7YFO - chains A and D of the 4 polymer chains in the assembly; structure by electron microscopy, 6.40 A resolution (low resolution: residue-level contacts below are approximate; hydrogen-bond / salt-bridge calls are withheld).

[Chain A]
Protein: Glutamate receptor ionotropic, NMDA 1
Source organism: Homo sapiens
UniProt: Q05586 (NMDZ1_HUMAN); residues 1-847 here = UniProt positions 1-847
Chain sequence (847 residues; numbered 1 to 847; the number before each row is that of its first residue):
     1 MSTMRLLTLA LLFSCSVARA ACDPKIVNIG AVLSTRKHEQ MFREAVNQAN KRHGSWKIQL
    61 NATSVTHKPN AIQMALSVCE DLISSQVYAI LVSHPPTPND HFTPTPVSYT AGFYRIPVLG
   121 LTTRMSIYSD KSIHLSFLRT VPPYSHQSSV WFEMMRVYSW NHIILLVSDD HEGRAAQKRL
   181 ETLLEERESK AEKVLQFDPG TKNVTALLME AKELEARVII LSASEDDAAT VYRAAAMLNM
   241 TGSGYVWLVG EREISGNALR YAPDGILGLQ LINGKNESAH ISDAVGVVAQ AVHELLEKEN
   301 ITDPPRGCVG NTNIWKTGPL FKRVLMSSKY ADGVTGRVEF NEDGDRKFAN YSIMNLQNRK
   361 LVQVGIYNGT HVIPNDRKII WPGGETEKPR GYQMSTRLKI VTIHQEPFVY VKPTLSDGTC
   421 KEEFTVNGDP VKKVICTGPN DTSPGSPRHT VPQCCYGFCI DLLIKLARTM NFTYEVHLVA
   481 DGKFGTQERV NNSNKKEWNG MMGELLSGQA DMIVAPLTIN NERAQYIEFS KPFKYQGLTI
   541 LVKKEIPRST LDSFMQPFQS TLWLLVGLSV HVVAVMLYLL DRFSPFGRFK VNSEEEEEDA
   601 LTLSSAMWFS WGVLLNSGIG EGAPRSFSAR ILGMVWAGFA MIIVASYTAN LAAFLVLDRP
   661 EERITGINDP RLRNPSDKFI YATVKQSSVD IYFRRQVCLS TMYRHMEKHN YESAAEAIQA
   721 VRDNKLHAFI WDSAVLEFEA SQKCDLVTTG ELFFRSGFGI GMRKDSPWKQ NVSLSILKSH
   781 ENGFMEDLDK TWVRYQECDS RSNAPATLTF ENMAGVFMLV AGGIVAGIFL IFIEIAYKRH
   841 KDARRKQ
Disordered / not traced: 1-25, 55-59, 301-302, 415-422, 444-446, 548-661, 799-847
Differences from the reference sequence: engineered mutation Cys698 (Glu in Q05586)
Disulfide bonds: Cys79-Cys308, Cys436-Cys455, Cys744-Cys798
UniProt features mapped onto this chain:
  - region: Leu603 to Pro624 (Pore-forming)
  - binding site (glycine): Pro516, Thr518, Arg523, Ser688, Asp732
  - glycosylation (N-linked (GlcNAc...) asparagine): Asn61, Asn203, Asn239, Asn276, Asn300, Asn350, Asn368, Asn440, Asn471, Asn491, Asn674, Asn771
  - natural variant: Arg217 (R217W: In NDHMSR), Asp227 (D227H: In NDHMSR; uncertain significance), Arg306 (R306Q: Found in a patient with schizophrenia; uncertain significance), Asp552 (D552E: In NDHMSD), Pro557 (P557R: In NDHMSD), Ser560 (S560SS: In NDHMSD), Gly618 (G618R: In NDHMSD), Gly620 (G620R: In NDHMSD), Ala637 (A637S: In NDHMSD; uncertain significance; A637V: In NDHMSD; uncertain significance), Gly638 (G638A: In NDHMSD; G638V: In NDHMSD), Met641 (M641I: In NDHMSD; M641L: In NDHMSD; M641V: In NDHMSD), Ile642 (I642T: In NDHMSD; uncertain significance), 14 further natural variant entries in UniProt
  - mutagenesis: Ile642 (I642L: Slight decrease in glutamate and glycine agonist potency; mutant channels are activated at 2-fold higher glutamate and glycine concentrations), Val644 (V644M: Increase in glutamate and glycine agonist potency; mutant channels are activated lower glutamate and glycine concentrations), Ala653 (A653G: Increase in glutamate and glycine agonist potency; mutant channels are activated lower glutamate and glycine concentrations), Met813 (M813V: Slight decrease in glycine agonist potency; no effect on glutamate agonist potency)

[Chain D]
Protein: Glutamate receptor ionotropic, NMDA 2D
Source organism: Homo sapiens
UniProt: O15399 (NMDE4_HUMAN); residue numbers follow UniProt; this construct covers 1-879
Chain sequence (891 residues; row label = number of the first residue in the row):
     1 MRGAGGPRGP RGPAKMLLLL ALACASPFPE EAPGPGGAGG PGGGLGGARP LNVALVFSGP
    61 AYAAEAARLG PAVAAAVRSP GLDVRPVALV LNGSDPRSLV LQLCDLLSGL RVHGVVFEDD
   121 SRAPAVAPIL DFLSAQTSLP IVAVHGGAAL VLTPKEKGST FLQLGSSTEQ QLQVIFEVLE
   181 EYDWTSFVAV TTRAPGHRAF LSYIEVLTDG SLVGWEHRGA LTLDPGAGEA VLSAQLRSVS
   241 AQIRLLFCAR EEAEPVFRAA EEAGLTGSGY VWFMVGPQLA GGGGSGAPGE PPLLPGGAPL
   301 PAGLFAVRSA GWRDDLARRV AAGVAVVARG AQALLRDYGF LPELGHDCRA QNRTHRGESL
   361 HRYFMNITWD NRDYSFNEDG FLVNPSLVVI SLTRDRTWEV VGSWEQQTLR LKYPLWSRYG
   421 RFLQPVDDTQ HLTVATLEER PFVIVEPADP ISGTCIRDSV PCRSQLNRTH SPPPDAPRPE
   481 KRCCKGFCID ILKRLAHTIG FSYDLYLVTN GKHGKKIDGV WNGMIGEVFY QRADMAIGSL
   541 TINEERSEIV DFSVPFVETG ISVMVARSNG TVSPSAFLEP YSPAVWVMMF VMCLTVVAVT
   601 VFIFEYLSPV GYNRSLATGK RPGGSTFTIG KSIWLLWALV FNNSVPVENP RGTTSKIMVL
   661 VWAFFAVIFL ASYTANLAAF MIQEEYVDTV SGLSDRKFQR PQEQYPPLKF GTVPNGSTEK
   721 NIRSNYPDMH SYMVRYNQPR VEEALTQLKA GKLDAFIYDA AVLNYMARKD EGCKLVTIGS
   781 GKVFATTGYG IALHKGSRWK RPIDLALLQF LGDDEIEMLE RLWLSGICHN DKIEVMSSKL
   841 DIDNMAGVFY MLLVAMGLSL LVFAWEHLVY WRLRHCLGPA ASAWSHPQFE K
Disordered / not traced: 1-51, 84-85, 223-229, 291-293, 449-455, 468-480, 571-686, 829-891
Differences from the reference sequence: expression tag (880-891)
Disulfide bonds: Cys104-Cys348, Cys462-Cys484, Cys773-Cys828
UniProt features mapped onto this chain:
  - region: Lys631 to Pro650 (Pore-forming)
  - binding site (L-glutamate): Ser539, Thr541, Arg546, Ser717, Thr718, Asp759
  - site: Asn642 (Functional determinant of NMDA receptors)
  - glycosylation (N-linked (GlcNAc...) asparagine): Asn92, Asn352, Asn366, Asn384, Asn467, Asn569
  - natural variant: Pro140 (P140S: In a breast cancer sample), Gly286 (G286R: In a breast cancer sample), Leu466 (L466V: Found in a patient with schizophrenia; uncertain significance), Glu527 (E527G: In a breast cancer sample), Met592 (M592L: Found in a patient with autism spectrum disorder; uncertain significance), Val667 (V667I: In DEE46), Met733 (M733V: Found in a patient with schizophrenia; uncertain significance), Arg872 (R872H: Found in a patient with schizophrenia; uncertain significance)
  - mutagenesis: Pro580 (P580R: Changed glutamate-gated calcium ion channel activity characterized by increased glutamate and glycine potency), Met845 (M845V: Increased glutamate and glycine agonist potency)

[Chain A / chain D interface]
Residue-residue contacts (32; chain A residue first):
  Ile519(A) with Leu808(D)
  Asn520(A) with Leu808(D)
  Asn521(A) with Leu805(D); Leu808(D); Gln809(D)
  Ala524(A) with Leu805(D)
  Gln525(A) with Leu805(D)
  Lys531(A) with Phe552(D); Ser553(D); Val554(D); Pro555(D)
  Tyr535(A) with Pro555(D); Glu558(D); Thr786(D); Thr787(D); Gly788(D)
  Tyr692(A) with Asp814(D)
  Arg695(A) with Gly812(D); Asp813(D)
  Gln696(A) with Asp814(D)
  Phe753(A) with Glu817(D)
  Phe754(A) with Asp814(D)
  Arg755(A) with Glu558(D)
  Leu774(A) with Glu544(D); Ser547(D)
  Leu777(A) with Asn543(D); Glu544(D); Ser547(D)
  Lys778(A) with Glu544(D)
  His780(A) with Ala785(D); Thr786(D)
  Glu781(A) with Asn725(D)
Interface residues without a listed pair, chain D (23 interface residues in all): Ile542, Arg801, Leu811

[Overview]
18 residues of chain A face 23 of chain D across their interface. UniProt lists 5 glycine-binding residues and
4 mutagenesis sites on chain A; 6 L-glutamate-binding residues and 2 mutagenesis sites on chain D.
Chain A is Glutamate receptor ionotropic, NMDA 1 and chain D is Glutamate receptor ionotropic, NMDA 2D, both
from Homo sapiens; the structure, Structure of GluN1a E698C-GluN2D NMDA receptor in cystines crosslinked
state, was determined by electron microscopy, deposited together with 7YFF, 7YFG, 7YFH, 7YFI, 7YFL, 7YFM, 7YFR
and 8HDK.
